8HAM - chains G and J of the 11 polymer chains in the assembly; structure by electron microscopy, 4.50 A resolution (low resolution: residue-level contacts below are approximate; hydrogen-bond / salt-bridge calls are withheld).

[Chain G]
Molecule: Histone H2A type 1-B/E
From: Homo sapiens
UniProtKB: P04908 (H2A1B_HUMAN); residues 1-129 here correspond to UniProt positions 2-130 (UniProt number = residue number + 1)
Sequence (129 residues; row label = number of the first residue in the row):
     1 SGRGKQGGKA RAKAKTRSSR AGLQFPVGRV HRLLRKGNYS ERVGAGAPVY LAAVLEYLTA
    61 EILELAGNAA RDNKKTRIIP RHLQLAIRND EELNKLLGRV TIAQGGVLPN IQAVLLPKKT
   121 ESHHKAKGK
Not modelled in the structure: 1-13, 119-129
Curated features (UniProtKB/Swiss-Prot):
  - modified residue: Ser1 (N-acetylserine), Arg3 (Citrulline), Lys5 (N6-(2-hydroxyisobutyryl)lysine), Lys9 (N6-(2-hydroxyisobutyryl)lysine), Lys13 (N6-(beta-hydroxybutyryl)lysine), Lys36 (N6-(2-hydroxyisobutyryl)lysine), Lys74 (N6-(2-hydroxyisobutyryl)lysine), Lys75 (N6-(2-hydroxyisobutyryl)lysine), Lys95 (N6-(2-hydroxyisobutyryl)lysine), Gln104 (N5-methylglutamine), Lys118 (N6-(2-hydroxyisobutyryl)lysine), Lys119 (N6-crotonyllysine), Thr120 (Phosphothreonine), Lys125 (N6-crotonyllysine)
  - cross-link (Glycyl lysine isopeptide (Lys-Gly)): Lys13 (interchain with G-Cter in ubiquitin), Lys15 (interchain with G-Cter in ubiquitin), Lys119 (interchain with G-Cter in ubiquitin)

[Chain J]
Molecule: 180-nt DNA strand
From: Homo sapiens
Sequence (180 nucleotides; each row starts with the number of its first residue):
     1 ATCCGTCCGT TACCGCCATC AATATCCACC TGCAGATTCT ACCAAAAGTG TATTTGGAAA
    61 CTGCTCCATC AAAAGGCATG TTCAGCTGAA TTCAGCTGAA CATGCCTTTT GATGGAGCAG
   121 TTTCCAAATA CACTTTTGGT AGAATCTGCA GGTGGATATT GATGGCGGTA ACGGACGGAT
Not modelled in the structure: 1-6, 172-180

[Interface between chain G and chain J]
Pairs across the interface - 15 pairs, chain G then chain J:
  Ala14(G) - DG48(J)
  Ala14(G) - DT49(J)
  Lys15(G) - DG48(J)
  Lys15(G) - DT49(J)
  Thr16(G) - DG48(J)
  Arg17(G) - DG48(J)
  Arg20(G) - DT49(J)
  Gly28(G) - DA47(J)
  Arg29(G) - DA47(J)
  Arg32(G) - DA46(J)
  Arg32(G) - DA47(J)
  Arg42(G) - DT55(J)
  Arg42(G) - DG56(J)
  Lys74(G) - DC27(J)
  Arg77(G) - DA36(J)
Other interface residues (no listed pair), chain G (12 interface residues in all): Ser18

[Summary]
Chain G and chain J form an interface of 12 and 8 residues respectively.
Chain G is Histone H2A type 1-B/E and chain J is a 180-nt DNA strand, both from Homo sapiens; the structure,
Cryo-EM structure of the CBP catalytic core bound to the H4K12acK16ac nucleosome, class 2, was determined by
electron microscopy together with 8HAG, 8HAH, 8HAI, 8HAJ, 8HAK, 8HAL and 8HAN from the same study.
